Entry 9G3Y (electron microscopy, 6.80 A resolution (low resolution: residue-level contacts below are approximate; hydrogen-bond / salt-bridge calls are withheld)); this record covers chains C and c of the 45 polymer chains in the assembly.

== Chain C ==
Name: Gamma-tubulin complex component
From: Sus scrofa
Reference sequence: A0A8D1IGH3 (A0A8D1IGH3_PIG); numbering as in UniProt (aligned over 1-905)
Amino-acid sequence (905 residues; row label = number of the first residue in the row):
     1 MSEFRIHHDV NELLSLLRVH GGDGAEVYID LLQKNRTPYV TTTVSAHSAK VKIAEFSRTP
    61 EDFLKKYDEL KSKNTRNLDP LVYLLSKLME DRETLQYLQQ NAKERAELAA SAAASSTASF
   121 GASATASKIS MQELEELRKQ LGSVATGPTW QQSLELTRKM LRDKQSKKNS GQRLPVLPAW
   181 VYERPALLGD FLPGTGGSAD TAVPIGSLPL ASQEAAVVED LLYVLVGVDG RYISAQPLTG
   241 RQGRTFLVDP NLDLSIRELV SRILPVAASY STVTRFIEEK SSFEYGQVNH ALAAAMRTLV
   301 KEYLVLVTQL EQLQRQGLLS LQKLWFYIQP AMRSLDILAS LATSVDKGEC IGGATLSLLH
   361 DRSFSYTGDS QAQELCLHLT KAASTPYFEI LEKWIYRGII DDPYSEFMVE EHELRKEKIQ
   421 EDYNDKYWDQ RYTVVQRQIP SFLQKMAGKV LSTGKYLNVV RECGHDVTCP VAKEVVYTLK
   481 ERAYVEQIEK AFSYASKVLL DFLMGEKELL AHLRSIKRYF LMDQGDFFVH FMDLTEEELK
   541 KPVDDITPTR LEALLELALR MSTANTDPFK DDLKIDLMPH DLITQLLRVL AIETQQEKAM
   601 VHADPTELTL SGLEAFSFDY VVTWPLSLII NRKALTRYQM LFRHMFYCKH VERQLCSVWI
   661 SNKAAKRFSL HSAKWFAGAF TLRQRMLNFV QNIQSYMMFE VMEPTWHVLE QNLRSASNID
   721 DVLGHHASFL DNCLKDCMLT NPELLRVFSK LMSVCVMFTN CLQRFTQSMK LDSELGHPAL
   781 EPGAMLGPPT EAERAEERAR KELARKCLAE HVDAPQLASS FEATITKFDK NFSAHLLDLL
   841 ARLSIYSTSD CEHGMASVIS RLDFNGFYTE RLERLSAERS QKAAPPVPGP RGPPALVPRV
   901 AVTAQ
Not modelled in the structure: 1, 117-146, 193-202, 774-814, 880-905

== Chain c ==
Name: Tubulin gamma chain
From: Sus scrofa
Reference sequence: A0A287BRH5 (A0A287BRH5_PIG); numbering as in UniProt (aligned over 1-451)
Amino-acid sequence (451 residues; row label = number of the first residue in the row):
     1 MPREIITLQL GQCGNQIGFE FWKQLCAEHG ISPEGIVEEF ATEGTDRKDV FFYQADDEHY
    61 IPRAVLLDLE PRVIHSILNS PYAKLYNPEN IYLSEHGGGA GNNWASGFSQ GEKIHEDIFD
   121 IIDREADGSD SLEGFVLCHS IAGGTGSGLG SYLLERLNDR YPKKLVQTYS VFPNQDEMSD
   181 VVVQPYNSLL TLKRLTQNAD CVVVLDNTAL NRIATDRLHI QNPSFSQINQ LVSTIMSAST
   241 TTLRYPGYMN NDLIGLIASL IPTPRLHFLM TGYTPLTTDQ SVASVRKTTV LDVMRRLLQP
   301 KNVMVSTGRD RQTNHCYIAI LNIIQGEVDP TQVHKSLQRI RERKLANFIP WGPASIQVAL
   361 SRKSPYLPSA HRVSGLMMAN HTSISSLFES SCQQYDKLRK REAFLEQFRK EDIFKENFDE
   421 LDRSREVVQE LIDEYHAATR PDYISWGTQE Q
Not modelled in the structure: 279-285, 448-451

== How chain C and chain c interact ==
Contacting residue pairs (42; chain C residue first):
  Leu-521(C) / Tyr-248(c)
  Met-522(C) / Gly-247(c)
  Met-522(C) / Tyr-248(c)
  Asp-523(C) / Pro-246(c)
  Asp-523(C) / Gly-247(c)
  Asp-523(C) / Tyr-248(c)
  Gln-524(C) / Pro-246(c)
  Gln-524(C) / Gly-247(c)
  Gly-525(C) / Gly-247(c)
  Gly-525(C) / Asn-251(c)
  Val-529(C) / Met-1(c)
  His-530(C) / Met-1(c)
  Leu-655(C) / Ala-258(c)
  Cys-656(C) / Ile-254(c)
  Cys-656(C) / Gly-255(c)
  Trp-659(C) / Ala-258(c)
  Asn-662(C) / Pro-264(c)
  Ala-665(C) / Pro-264(c)
  Lys-666(C) / Thr-196(c)
  Lys-666(C) / Pro-264(c)
  Lys-666(C) / Arg-265(c)
  Arg-667(C) / Thr-196(c)
  Arg-667(C) / Gln-197(c)
  Phe-680(C) / Pro-262(c)
  Gln-684(C) / Pro-262(c)
  Leu-687(C) / Ser-259(c)
  Gln-691(C) / Ser-259(c)
  Phe-699(C) / Pro-330(c)
  Glu-703(C) / Pro-330(c)
  Leu-862(C) / Pro-353(c)
  Phe-864(C) / Ala-354(c)
  Asn-865(C) / Phe-348(c)
  Asn-865(C) / Gly-352(c)
  Asn-865(C) / Pro-353(c)
  Asn-865(C) / Ala-354(c)
  Phe-867(C) / Ile-349(c)
  Phe-867(C) / Pro-350(c)
  Phe-867(C) / Trp-351(c)
  Phe-867(C) / Gly-352(c)
  Phe-867(C) / Pro-353(c)
  Tyr-868(C) / Gly-352(c)
  Tyr-868(C) / Pro-353(c)
Interface residues without a listed pair, chain C (30 interface residues in all): Asp-533, Lys-663, Ser-669, Arg-683, Thr-869
Interface residues without a listed pair, chain c (26 interface residues in all): Ala-199, Asp-200, Thr-263, Gly-447

== In short ==
30 residues of chain C face 26 of chain c across their interface.
Here chain C is Gamma-tubulin complex component and chain c is Tubulin gamma chain, both from Sus scrofa.
Entry 9G3Y (Structure of the Native CMG-decorated gamma-Tubulin Ring Complex from Pig Brain) was determined by
electron microscopy together with 9G3X, 9G3Z and 9G40 from the same study.
